PDB entry 5Y2E | X-ray diffraction, 2.70 A resolution | chains D and A of the 4 polymer chains in the assembly

Chain D (and A):
Molecule: Non-structural glycoprotein 4
Source organism: Rotavirus A (strain RVA/Cow/United States/NCDV-Lincoln/1969/G6P6[1])
Notes: chain A of this document is another copy of the same molecule, construct and numbering; everything in this record applies to it too
Reference sequence: P08434 (NSP4_ROTBN); numbering as in UniProt (aligned over 95-140)
Sequence (47 residues; each row starts with the number of its first residue):
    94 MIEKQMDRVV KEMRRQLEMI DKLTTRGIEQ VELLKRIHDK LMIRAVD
Unresolved in the structure: 140 (chain A: 139-140)
Sequence notes: expression tag (94); engineered mutation Gly-120 (Glu in P08434)
Curated features (UniProtKB/Swiss-Prot):
  - binding site (Ca(2+)): Gln-123

Interface between chain D and chain A:
Residue-residue contacts (36; chain D residue first):
  Ile-95(D) / Ile-130(A)  hydrophobic
  Ile-95(D) / Lys-133(A)
  Ile-95(D) / Arg-137(A)
  Gln-98(D) / Leu-126(A)
  Met-99(D) / Ile-130(A)  hydrophobic
  Val-102(D) / Gln-123(A)
  Val-102(D) / Leu-126(A)  hydrophobic
  Val-102(D) / Leu-127(A)  hydrophobic
  Glu-105(D) / Gln-123(A)  hydrogen bond
  Met-106(D) / Gly-120(A)
  Met-106(D) / Gln-123(A)
  Met-106(D) / Val-124(A)  hydrophobic
  Gln-109(D) / Arg-119(A)
  Gln-109(D) / Gly-120(A)  hydrogen bond (side chain-backbone)
  Gln-109(D) / Gln-123(A)
  Met-112(D) / Met-112(A)  hydrophobic
  Met-112(D) / Leu-116(A)  hydrophobic
  Ile-113(D) / Leu-116(A)  hydrophobic
  Ile-113(D) / Thr-117(A)
  Leu-116(D) / Met-112(A)  hydrophobic
  Leu-116(D) / Ile-113(A)  hydrophobic
  Leu-116(D) / Leu-116(A)  hydrophobic
  Thr-117(D) / Ile-113(A)
  Arg-119(D) / Gln-109(A)
  Gly-120(D) / Met-106(A)
  Gly-120(D) / Gln-109(A)
  Gln-123(D) / Val-102(A)
  Gln-123(D) / Glu-105(A)
  Gln-123(D) / Met-106(A)
  Gln-123(D) / Gln-109(A)
  Val-124(D) / Met-106(A)  hydrophobic
  Leu-127(D) / Val-102(A)  hydrophobic
  Ile-130(D) / Ile-95(A)  hydrophobic
  Ile-130(D) / Met-99(A)
  Lys-133(D) / Ile-95(A)
  Leu-134(D) / Ile-95(A)  hydrophobic
Also at the interface, not in a pair above, chain A (21 interface residues in all): Gln-98, Leu-134

In short:
Chain D and chain A form an interface of 19 and 21 residues respectively; the contacts include 2 hydrogen
bonds. Polar contacts include Glu-105(D)/Gln-123(A) and Gln-109(D)/Gly-120(A). From UniProt: Ca2+-binding
residue Gln-123(D) on chain D.
Chain D and chain A are both Non-structural glycoprotein 4 (Rotavirus A (strain RVA/Cow/United
States/NCDV-Lincoln/1969/G6P6[1])); the structure, Crystal structure of the oligomerization domain of NSP4
from the rotavirus strain NCDV, was determined by X-ray diffraction, deposited together with 5Y2H and 5Y2J.
